PDB entry 4Y17 | X-ray diffraction, 2.84 A resolution | chains A and C

# Chain A (and C)
Molecule: Transcriptional regulator of ftsQAZ gene cluster
Source organism: Escherichia coli O157:H7
Notes: chain C of this document is another copy of the same molecule, construct and numbering; everything in this record applies to it too
UniProt: Q8XBD0 (Q8XBD0_ECO57); residues 1-240 here = UniProt positions 1-240
Amino-acid sequence (246 residues; each row starts with the number of its first residue):
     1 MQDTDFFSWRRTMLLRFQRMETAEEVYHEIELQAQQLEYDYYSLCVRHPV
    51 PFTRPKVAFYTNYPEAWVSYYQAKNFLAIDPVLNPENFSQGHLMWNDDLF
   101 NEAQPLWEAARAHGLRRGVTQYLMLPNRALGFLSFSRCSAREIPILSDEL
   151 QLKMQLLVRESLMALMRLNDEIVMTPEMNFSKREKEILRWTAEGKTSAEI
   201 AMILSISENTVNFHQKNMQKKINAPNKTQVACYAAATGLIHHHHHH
Unresolved in the structure: 1-4, 243-246 (chain C: 1, 245-246)
Differences from the reference sequence: expression tag (241-246)
Residues lining bound ligands: LAE (3-oxo-octanoic acid (2-oxo-tetrahydro-furan-3-yl)-amide): Ser43, Cys45, Phe59, Thr61, Tyr63, Trp67, Val68, Tyr71, Leu77, Asp80, Val82, Leu83, Trp95, Phe100, Leu106, Ala110, Leu115, Ser134
From the paper describing this entry:
  - binding site for LAE: Ser43, Phe59, Tyr63, Trp67, Leu77, Asp80
  - specificity-determining residues: Phe59, Leu77 (proposed by the authors, not directly observed)

# How chain A and chain C interact
Residue-residue contacts (64; chain A residue first):
  Asp5(A) - Asp3(C)  hydrogen bond (backbone-side chain)
  Phe6(A) - Asp3(C)  hydrogen bond (backbone-side chain)
  Phe7(A) - Asp148(C)
  Arg10(A) - Asp148(C)  salt bridge
  Arg10(A) - Gln151(C)  hydrogen bond
  Arg10(A) - Leu152(C)
  Arg10(A) - Gln155(C)
  Arg11(A) - Asp148(C)  salt bridge
  Leu14(A) - Gln90(C)
  Pro49(A) - His241(C)  hydrogen bond (backbone-side chain)
  Pro51(A) - Glu193(C)
  Phe52(A) - Ala192(C)  hydrophobic
  Phe52(A) - Glu193(C)  hydrogen bond (backbone-side chain)
  Phe52(A) - Ala235(C)  hydrophobic
  Phe52(A) - Ile240(C)  hydrophobic
  Thr53(A) - Trp190(C)
  Thr53(A) - Glu193(C)
  Gln90(A) - Arg10(C)
  Gln90(A) - Leu14(C)
  Gln90(A) - Arg159(C)
  Tyr122(A) - His243(C)  hydrogen bond
  Met124(A) - Met124(C)  hydrophobic
  Met124(A) - Leu125(C)
  Met124(A) - Arg128(C)  hydrogen bond
  Arg128(A) - Met124(C)
  Leu130(A) - His242(C)
  Asp148(A) - Phe7(C)
  Asp148(A) - Arg10(C)
  Asp148(A) - Arg11(C)  salt bridge
  Gln151(A) - Arg10(C)
  Leu152(A) - Arg10(C)
  Gln155(A) - Gln155(C)
  Arg159(A) - Gln155(C)
  Glu160(A) - Gln90(C)
  Arg189(A) - Phe52(C)
  Trp190(A) - Thr53(C)
  Thr191(A) - Thr228(C)
  Ala192(A) - Phe52(C)  hydrophobic
  Ala192(A) - Gln229(C)
  Ala192(A) - Cys232(C)  hydrophobic
  Glu193(A) - Pro51(C)
  Glu193(A) - Phe52(C)  hydrogen bond (side chain-backbone)
  Glu193(A) - Thr53(C)  hydrogen bond
  Glu193(A) - Gln229(C)
  Glu193(A) - Tyr233(C)  hydrogen bond
  Gly194(A) - Asn226(C)
  Gly194(A) - Gln229(C)
  Asn226(A) - Gly194(C)  hydrogen bond (side chain-backbone)
  Thr228(A) - Thr191(C)
  Thr228(A) - Thr228(C)
  Gln229(A) - Ala192(C)
  Gln229(A) - Glu193(C)  hydrogen bond (side chain-backbone)
  Ala231(A) - Cys232(C)  hydrophobic
  Cys232(A) - Ala192(C)  hydrophobic
  Cys232(A) - Ala231(C)  hydrophobic
  Cys232(A) - Cys232(C)  hydrophobic
  Cys232(A) - Ala235(C)
  Tyr233(A) - Ala192(C)
  Tyr233(A) - Glu193(C)  hydrogen bond
  Ala235(A) - Phe52(C)  hydrophobic
  Ala235(A) - Cys232(C)
  Ala235(A) - Ala236(C)
  Ala236(A) - Ala235(C)
  His241(A) - Pro49(C)
Interface residues without a listed pair, chain A (44 interface residues in all): Gln18, Arg47, Pro85, Leu125, Glu149, Lys195, Pro225, Ile240
Interface residues without a listed pair, chain C (41 interface residues in all): Phe6, Pro126, Glu149, Arg189, Pro225, Lys227

# Overview
44 residues of chain A face 41 of chain C across their interface, with 13 hydrogen bonds and 3 salt bridges.
Among the polar pairs are Arg10(A)-Asp148(C), Arg11(A)-Asp148(C) and Asp5(A)-Asp3(C). Chain A binds compound
LAE. From the paper: a binding site for LAE at Ser43(A), Phe59(A) and Tyr63(A) among others; specificity
determinants Phe59(A) and Leu77(A).
Chain A and chain C are both Transcriptional regulator of ftsQAZ gene cluster (Escherichia coli O157:H7); the
structure, SdiA in complex with 3-oxo-C8-homoserine lactone, was determined by X-ray diffraction, deposited
together with 4Y13 and 4Y15.
